8YNI - chains H and G of the 11 polymer chains in the assembly; structure by electron microscopy, 3.66 A resolution.

# Chain H (and G)
Name: CASP8 and FADD-like apoptosis regulator subunit p43
Source organism: Homo sapiens
Notes: chain G of this document is another copy of the same molecule, construct and numbering; everything in this record applies to it too
UniProtKB: O15519 (CFLAR_HUMAN); residues 1-181 here = UniProt positions 1-181
Amino-acid sequence (181 residues; row label = number of the first residue in the row):
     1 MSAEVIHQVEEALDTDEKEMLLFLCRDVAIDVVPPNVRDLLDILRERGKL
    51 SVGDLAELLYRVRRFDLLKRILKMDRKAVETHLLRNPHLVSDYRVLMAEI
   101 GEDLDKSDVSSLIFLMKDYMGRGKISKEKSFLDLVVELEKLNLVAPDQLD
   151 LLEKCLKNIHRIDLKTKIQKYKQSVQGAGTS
Not modelled in the structure: 1, 29-30, 124-126, 176-181 (chain G: 176-181)

# How chain H and chain G interact
Pairs across the interface (17):
  D31(H) with E11(G)
  V32(H) with E11(G)
  G121(H) with E102(G)
  R122(H) with E102(G), hydrogen bond (backbone-backbone); D103(G), hydrogen bond (side chain-backbone); L104(G); D105(G), salt bridge
  K127(H) with D105(G); K106(G)
  E139(H) with D66(G)
  K140(H) with R64(G); F65(G), hydrogen bond (backbone-backbone); D66(G)
  L141(H) with R63(G); F65(G)
  N142(H) with F65(G), hydrogen bond (side chain-backbone); D66(G)
Other interface residues (no listed pair), chain H (10 interface residues in all): V33
Other interface residues (no listed pair), chain G (13 interface residues in all): K69, D108, R161

# In short
The interface between chain H and chain G involves 10 residues on one side and 13 on the other, with 4
hydrogen bonds and 1 salt bridge. Polar pairs include R122(H)-D105(G), R122(H)-D103(G) and N142(H)-F65(G).
Both chains are CASP8 and FADD-like apoptosis regulator subunit p43 (Homo sapiens). Entry 8YNI (Structure of
the FADD/Caspase-8/cFLIP death effector domain assembly) was determined by electron microscopy together with
8YM4, 8YM5, 8YM6, 8YNK, 8YNL, 8YNM and 8YNN from the same study.
